2J6H - chains A and B; structure by X-ray diffraction, 2.35 A resolution.

== Chain A (and B) ==
Protein: Glucosamine-fructose-6-phosphate aminotransferase
From: Escherichia coli
Notes: EC 2.6.1.16; chain B of this document is another copy of the same molecule, construct and numbering; everything in this record applies to it too
UniProt: P17169 (GLMS_ECOLI); residues 1-608 here correspond to UniProt positions 2-609 (UniProt number = residue number + 1)
Sequence (608 residues; row label = number of the first residue in the row):
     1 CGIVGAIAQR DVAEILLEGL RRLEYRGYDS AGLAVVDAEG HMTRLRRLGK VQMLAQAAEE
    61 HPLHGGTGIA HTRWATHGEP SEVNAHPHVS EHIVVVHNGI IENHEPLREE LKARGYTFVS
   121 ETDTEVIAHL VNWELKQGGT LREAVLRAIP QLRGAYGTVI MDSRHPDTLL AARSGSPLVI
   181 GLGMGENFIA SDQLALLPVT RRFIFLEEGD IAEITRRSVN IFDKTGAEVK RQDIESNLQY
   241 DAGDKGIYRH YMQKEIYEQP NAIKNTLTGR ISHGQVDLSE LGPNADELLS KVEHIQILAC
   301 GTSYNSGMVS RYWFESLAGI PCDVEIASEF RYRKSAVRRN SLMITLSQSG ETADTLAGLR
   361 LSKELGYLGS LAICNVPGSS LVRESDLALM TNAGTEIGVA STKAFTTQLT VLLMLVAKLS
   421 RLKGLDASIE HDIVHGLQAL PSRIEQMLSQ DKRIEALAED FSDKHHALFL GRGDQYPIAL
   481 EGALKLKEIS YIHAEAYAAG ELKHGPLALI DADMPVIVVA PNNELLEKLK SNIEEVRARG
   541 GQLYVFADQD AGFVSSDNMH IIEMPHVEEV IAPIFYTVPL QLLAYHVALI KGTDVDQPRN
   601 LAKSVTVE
UniProt features mapped onto this chain:
  - active site: Cys1 (Nucleophile), Lys603 (For Fru-6P isomerization activity)
Covalently attached groups: 5-oxo-L-norleucine (ONL) linked to Cys1
Residues lining bound ligands:
  - glucose-6-phosphate (G6Q): Cys300, Gly301, Thr302, Ser303, Leu346, Ser347, Gln348, Ser349, Thr352, Val399, Ala400, Ser401, Leu484, Lys485, Glu488
  - 5-oxo-L-norleucine (ONL): Arg73, Trp74, Ala75, Thr76, His77, His86, His97, Asn98, Gly99, Ile100, Thr122, Asp123, Thr124, Val607

== Interface between chain A and chain B ==
Contacting residue pairs (169):
  Asp29(A) with Arg539(B), salt bridge
  Trp74(A) with Lys503(B); Leu507(B), hydrophobic; Glu535(B); Arg539(B)
  Ala75(A) with Arg539(B), hydrogen bond (backbone-side chain)
  Thr76(A) with Glu534(B); Glu535(B), hydrogen bond (backbone-backbone); Ala538(B)
  His77(A) with Glu534(B)
  Gly78(A) with Ala538(B)
  Glu79(A) with Ala538(B)
  Pro80(A) with Ala538(B); Arg539(B)
  Ile100(A) with Ser531(B)
  Glu102(A) with Glu527(B); Lys528(B), salt bridge
  Asn103(A) with Glu527(B)
  Glu105(A) with Lys530(B), salt bridge
  Arg153(A) with Glu527(B), salt bridge
  Cys300(A) with Glu501(B); His504(B)
  Gly301(A) with Glu501(B), hydrogen bond (backbone-side chain)
  Arg311(A) with Glu325(B), salt bridge; Arg333(B)
  Tyr312(A) with Glu329(B), hydrogen bond; Arg333(B)
  Glu315(A) with Arg333(B), salt bridge; Lys334(B); Ser335(B); Ala336(B), hydrogen bond (side chain-backbone); Arg338(B), salt bridge
  Ser316(A) with Lys334(B), hydrogen bond (backbone-side chain)
  Gly319(A) with Lys334(B); Ala336(B)
  Pro321(A) with Ala336(B); Arg338(B)
  Cys322(A) with Arg338(B)
  Asp323(A) with Asp323(B); Arg338(B), salt bridge
  Glu325(A) with Arg311(B), salt bridge
  Ile326(A) with Glu501(B)
  Ser328(A) with Arg472(B); Gly500(B)
  Glu329(A) with Tyr312(B), hydrogen bond; Arg472(B); Gly473(B), hydrogen bond (side chain-backbone); Ala498(B)
  Tyr332(A) with Arg472(B); Leu525(B), hydrophobic; Lys528(B), hydrogen bond
  Arg333(A) with Arg311(B); Tyr312(B); Glu315(B), salt bridge
  Lys334(A) with Glu315(B); Ser316(B), hydrogen bond (backbone-backbone)
  Ser335(A) with Glu315(B)
  Ala336(A) with Glu315(B), hydrogen bond (backbone-side chain); Gly319(B); Ile320(B); Pro321(B)
  Arg338(A) with Glu315(B), salt bridge; Pro321(B); Cys322(B)
  Arg339(A) with Arg339(B)
  Thr352(A) with His504(B)
  Asp354(A) with Gly500(B); Lys503(B), salt bridge; His504(B), salt bridge
  His465(A) with His466(B)
  His466(A) with His465(B); His466(B); His493(B), hydrogen bond
  Arg472(A) with Ser328(B); Glu329(B); Tyr332(B)
  Gly473(A) with Glu329(B), hydrogen bond (backbone-side chain)
  Leu484(A) with His504(B); Pro506(B)
  Lys487(A) with Glu495(B), salt bridge; Tyr497(B), hydrogen bond; Leu509(B)
  Glu488(A) with Gly505(B); Ala508(B)
  Tyr491(A) with Ala508(B); Leu509(B)
  Ile492(A) with Leu509(B)
  His493(A) with His466(B), hydrogen bond; His493(B); Glu495(B), salt bridge; Leu509(B)
  Ala494(A) with Glu495(B)
  Glu495(A) with Lys487(B), salt bridge; His493(B), salt bridge; Glu495(B)
  Tyr497(A) with Lys487(B), hydrogen bond
  Ala498(A) with Glu329(B)
  Gly500(A) with Ser328(B); Asp354(B)
  Glu501(A) with Cys300(B); Gly301(B), hydrogen bond (side chain-backbone); Ile326(B)
  Lys503(A) with Trp74(B); Asp354(B), salt bridge; Leu601(B); Val605(B); Val607(B); Glu608(B), hydrogen bond (side chain-backbone)
  His504(A) with Cys300(B), hydrogen bond; Thr352(B); Asp354(B), salt bridge; Val605(B)
  Gly505(A) with Leu484(B); Glu488(B); Leu601(B)
  Pro506(A) with Leu484(B)
  Leu507(A) with Trp74(B), hydrophobic; Asn600(B)
  Ala508(A) with Glu488(B); Tyr491(B); Arg599(B), hydrogen bond (backbone-side chain); Asn600(B); Leu601(B), hydrophobic
  Leu509(A) with Tyr491(B); Ile492(B); His493(B); Arg599(B)
  Ile510(A) with Arg599(B); Asn600(B)
  Leu525(A) with Tyr332(B), hydrophobic
  Glu527(A) with Glu102(B); Asn103(B); Arg153(B), salt bridge
  Lys528(A) with Glu102(B), salt bridge; Tyr332(B), hydrogen bond; Glu608(B), salt bridge
  Ser531(A) with His77(B)
  Asn532(A) with Glu608(B)
  Glu534(A) with Thr76(B); His77(B)
  Glu535(A) with Trp74(B); Thr76(B), hydrogen bond (backbone-backbone); Glu608(B)
  Ala538(A) with Thr76(B); Gly78(B); Glu79(B); Pro80(B)
  Arg539(A) with Asp29(B), salt bridge; Trp74(B); Ala75(B), hydrogen bond (side chain-backbone); Pro80(B); Asn600(B), hydrogen bond (side chain-backbone)
  Arg599(A) with Ala508(B), hydrogen bond (side chain-backbone); Leu509(B)
  Asn600(A) with Leu507(B); Ile510(B); Arg539(B)
  Leu601(A) with Lys503(B); Gly505(B); Leu507(B), hydrophobic; Ala508(B)
  Val605(A) with Lys503(B); His504(B)
  Val607(A) with Lys503(B)
  Glu608(A) with Arg472(B); Lys503(B), hydrogen bond (backbone-side chain); Lys528(B), salt bridge; Asn532(B); Glu535(B)
Interface residues without a listed pair, chain A (82 interface residues in all): Ile320, Val337, Leu468, Gly471, Tyr476, Asp511, Lys530
Interface residues without a listed pair, chain B (83 interface residues in all): Ile100, Glu105, Ala299, Leu468, Gly471, Tyr476, Ala494, Asp511, Gly552

== Overview ==
82 residues of chain A face 83 of chain B across their interface, with 26 hydrogen bonds and 24 salt bridges.
Polar contacts include Asp29(A)-Arg539(B), Glu102(A)-Lys528(B) and Glu105(A)-Lys530(B). Ligands of chain A:
glucose-6-phosphate. 5-oxo-L-norleucine is covalently linked to Cys1(A).
Chain A and chain B are both Glucosamine-fructose-6-phosphate aminotransferase (Escherichia coli); the
structure, E. coli glucosamine-6-P synthase in complex with glucose-6P and 5-oxo- L-norleucine, was determined
by X-ray diffraction (same publication as 4AMV).
